PDB entry 7YK5 | electron microscopy, 2.00 A resolution | chains A and C of the 28 polymer chains in the assembly

Chain A (and C):
Name: Ribulose bisphosphate carboxylase large chain
From: Phaeodactylum tricornutum
Notes: EC 4.1.1.39; chain C of this document is another copy of the same molecule, construct and numbering; everything in this record applies to it too
UniProt: E9PAI6 (E9PAI6_PHATR); residue numbers follow UniProt; this construct covers 1-490
Chain sequence (490 residues; each row starts with the number of its first residue):
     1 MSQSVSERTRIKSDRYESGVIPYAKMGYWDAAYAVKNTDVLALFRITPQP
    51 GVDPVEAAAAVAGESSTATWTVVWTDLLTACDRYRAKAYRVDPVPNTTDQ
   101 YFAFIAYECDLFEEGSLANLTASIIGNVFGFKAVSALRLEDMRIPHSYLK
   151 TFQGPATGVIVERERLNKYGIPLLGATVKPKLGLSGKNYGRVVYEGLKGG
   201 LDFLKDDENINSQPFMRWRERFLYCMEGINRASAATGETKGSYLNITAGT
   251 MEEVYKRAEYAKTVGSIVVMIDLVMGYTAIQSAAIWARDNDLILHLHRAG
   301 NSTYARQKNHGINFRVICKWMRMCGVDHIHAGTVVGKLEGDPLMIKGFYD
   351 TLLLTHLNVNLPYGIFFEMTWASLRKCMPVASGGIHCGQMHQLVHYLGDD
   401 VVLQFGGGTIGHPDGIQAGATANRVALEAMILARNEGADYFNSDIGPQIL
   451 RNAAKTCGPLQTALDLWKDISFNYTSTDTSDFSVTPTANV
Disordered / not traced: 1-3, 485-490
Modified residues: Pro48, Pro155 (4-hydroxyproline; HYP); Cys109 (S-hydroxycysteine; CSO); Lys150, Lys198 (4-hydroxy-lysine; LYO); Leu174 (beta-hydroxyleucine; HLU); Lys205 (lysine nz-carboxylic acid; KCX); Lys346 (N-trimethyllysine; M3L)
Residues lining bound ligands:
  - 2-carboxyarabinitol-1,5-diphosphate (CAP), molecule 1: Glu64, Thr69, Trp70, Asn127
  - 2-carboxyarabinitol-1,5-diphosphate (CAP), molecule 2: Thr177, Lys179, Lys181, Lys205, Asp207, Glu208, His297, Arg298, His330, Lys337, Leu338, Ser382, Gly383, Gly384, Phe405, Gly406, Gly407

Chain A / chain C interface:
Pairs across the interface (10):
  Lys187(A) with Glu164(C), salt bridge; Tyr169(C), hydrogen bond
  Arg217(A) with Arg288(C); Arg375(C)
  Arg219(A) with Arg288(C); Asp289(C), hydrogen bond (side chain-backbone); Asp291(C)
  Glu220(A) with Arg375(C), salt bridge
  Tyr224(A) with Glu164(C)
  Tyr260(A) with Asp291(C), hydrogen bond
Also at the interface, not in a pair above, chain A (8 interface residues in all): Pro214, Leu223
Also at the interface, not in a pair above, chain C (8 interface residues in all): Val161, Ser373

Overview:
Chain A and chain C each contribute 8 residues to their interface, with 3 hydrogen bonds and 2 salt bridges.
Among the polar pairs are Lys187(A)-Glu164(C), Glu220(A)-Arg375(C) and Lys187(A)-Tyr169(C). Bound to chain A:
2-carboxyarabinitol-1,5-diphosphate.
Chain A and chain C are both Ribulose bisphosphate carboxylase large chain (Phaeodactylum tricornutum); the
structure, Rubisco from Phaeodactylum tricornutum bound to PYCO1(452-592), was determined by electron
microscopy.
